9CH2 - chains C and D of the 4 polymer chains in the assembly; structure by X-ray diffraction, 2.35 A resolution.

== Chain C ==
Protein: TP-methylase family protein
From: Shewanella oneidensis
UniProtKB: Q8EGW3 (Q8EGW3_SHEON); numbering as in UniProt (aligned over 1-263)
Sequence (263 residues; numbered 1 to 263; the number before each row is that of its first residue):
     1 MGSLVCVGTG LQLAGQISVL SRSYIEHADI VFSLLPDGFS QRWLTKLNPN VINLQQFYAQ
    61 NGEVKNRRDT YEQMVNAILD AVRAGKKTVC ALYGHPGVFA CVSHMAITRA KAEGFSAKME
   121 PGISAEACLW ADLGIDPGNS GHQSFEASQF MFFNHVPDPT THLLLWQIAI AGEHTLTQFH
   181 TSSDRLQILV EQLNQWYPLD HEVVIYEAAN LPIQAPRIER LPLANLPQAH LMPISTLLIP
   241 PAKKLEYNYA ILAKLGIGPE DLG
Not modelled in the structure: 1, 61-64, 263
Ion coordination: Zn2+: Glu126 (shared with 1 residue of chain A)

== Chain D ==
Protein: Extradiol ring-cleavage dioxygenase LigAB LigA subunit domain-containing protein
From: Shewanella oneidensis
UniProtKB: Q8EGW2 (Q8EGW2_SHEON); numbering as in UniProt (aligned over 1-71)
Sequence (78 residues; each row starts with the number of its first residue; numbers below 1 keep their minus sign (Met-6 is residue -6)):
    -6 MHHHHHHMSG LSDFFTQLGQ DAQLMEDYKQ NPEAVMRAHG LTDEQINAVM TGDMEKLKTL
    54 SGDSSYQSYD VISHGNGD
Not modelled in the structure: -6 to 3, 55-71
Differences from the reference sequence: initiating methionine (-6); expression tag (-5 to 0); engineered mutation Asp63 (Leu in Q8EGW2)

== Chain C / chain D interface ==
Residue-residue contacts - 20 pairs, chain C then chain D:
  Leu13(C) - Phe8(D)  hydrophobic
  Leu13(C) - Thr9(D)
  Leu13(C) - Gly12(D)
  Ala14(C) - Thr9(D)
  Gly15(C) - Gly12(D)  hydrogen bond (backbone-backbone)
  Phe39(C) - Ser5(D)
  Phe39(C) - Phe8(D)  hydrophobic
  Phe39(C) - Ser54(D)
  Arg42(C) - Ser5(D)
  Arg42(C) - Ser54(D)
  Trp43(C) - Thr9(D)
  Lys46(C) - Ser5(D)  hydrogen bond
  Lys46(C) - Asp6(D)  salt bridge
  Lys46(C) - Thr9(D)
  Pro212(C) - Phe8(D)
  Ile213(C) - Phe8(D)  hydrophobic
  Ile213(C) - Leu11(D)  hydrophobic
  Ile213(C) - Tyr21(D)
  Ile213(C) - Met47(D)  hydrophobic
  Gln214(C) - Met47(D)  hydrogen bond
Other interface residues (no listed pair), chain C (12 interface residues in all): Arg22, Leu211
Other interface residues (no listed pair), chain D (14 interface residues in all): Leu4, Gln13, Met18, Val42, Leu50

== Summary ==
The interface between chain C and chain D involves 12 residues on one side and 14 on the other; the contacts
include 3 hydrogen bonds and 1 salt bridge. Polar contacts include Lys46(C)-Asp6(D), Lys46(C)-Ser5(D) and
Gln214(C)-Met47(D).
Chain C is TP-methylase family protein and chain D is Extradiol ring-cleavage dioxygenase LigAB LigA subunit
domain-containing protein, both from Shewanella oneidensis; the structure, Structure of the
alpha-N-methyltransferase (SonM) and RiPP precursor (SonA-L63D) heteromeric complex, was determined by X-ray
diffraction together with 9CGW, 9CH0, 9CH1, 9CH3, 9CH5, 9CH7, 9CHI and 9CHK from the same study.
